3KRP - chains B and D of the 4 polymer chains in the assembly; structure by X-ray diffraction, 2.42 A resolution.

# Chain B
Molecule: Geranyl diphosphate synthase small subunit
Organism: Mentha x piperita
Notes: EC 2.5.1.1
UniProtKB: Q9SBR4 (Q9SBR4_MENPI); residues 2-266 here correspond to UniProt positions 49-313 (UniProt number = residue number + 47)
Amino-acid sequence (274 residues; row label = number of the first residue in the row):
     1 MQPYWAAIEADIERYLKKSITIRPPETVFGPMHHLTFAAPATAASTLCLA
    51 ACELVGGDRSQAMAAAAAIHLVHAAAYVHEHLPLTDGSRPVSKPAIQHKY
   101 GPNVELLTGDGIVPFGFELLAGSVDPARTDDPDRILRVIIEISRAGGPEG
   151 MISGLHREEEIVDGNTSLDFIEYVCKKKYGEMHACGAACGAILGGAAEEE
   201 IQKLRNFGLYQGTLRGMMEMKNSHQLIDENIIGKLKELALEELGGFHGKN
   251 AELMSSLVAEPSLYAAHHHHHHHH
Not modelled in the structure: 245-247, 260-274
Construct notes: expression tag (1, 267-274)

# Chain D
Molecule: Geranyl diphosphate synthase large subunit
Organism: Mentha x piperita
Notes: EC 2.5.1.1
UniProtKB: Q9SBR3 (Q9SBR3_MENPI); residues 2-295 here correspond to UniProt positions 84-377 (UniProt number = residue number + 82)
Amino-acid sequence (295 residues; each row starts with the number of its first residue):
     1 MFDFDGYMLRKAKSVNKALEAAVQMKEPLKIHESMRYSLLAGGKRVRPML
    51 CIAACELVGGDESTAMPAACAVEMIHTMSLMHDDLPCMDNDDLRRGKPTN
   101 HMAFGESVAVLAGDALLSFAFEHVAAATKGAPPERIVRVLGELAVSIGSE
   151 GLVAGQVVDVCSEGMAEVGLDHLEFIHHHKTAALLQGSVVLGAILGGGKE
   201 EEVAKLRKFANCIGLLFQVVDDILDVTKSSKELGKTAGKDLVADKTTYPK
   251 LIGVEKSKEFADRLNREAQEQLLHFHPHRAAPLIALANYIAYRDN
Not modelled in the structure: 236-246
Construct notes: expression tag (1)
Bound ions: Mg2+ site 1 near Asp-84 (its only coordinating residue here); Mg2+ site 2: Asp-89, Asp-91
Ligand contacts: geranyl diphosphate (GPP): Gly-43, Lys-44, Val-46, Arg-47, Glu-73, His-76, Ser-79, Leu-80, Asp-83, Arg-95, Leu-152, Gln-156, Lys-180, Thr-181, Phe-217, Gln-218, Asp-221, Asn-295
Reported in the primary citation:
  - mutagenesis - D83A/D84A/D89A, R293DEL/D294DEL/N295DEL: abolished catalytic activity

# Interface between chain B and chain D
Contacting residue pairs - 14 pairs, chain B then chain D:
  Arg-157(B) / Glu-27(D)  salt bridge
  Arg-157(B) / Leu-29(D)
  Ser-167(B) / Glu-33(D)  hydrogen bond
  Asp-169(B) / Met-25(D)
  Asp-169(B) / Arg-36(D)  salt bridge
  Phe-170(B) / Met-25(D)  hydrophobic
  Phe-170(B) / Leu-29(D)  hydrophobic
  Phe-170(B) / Glu-33(D)
  Tyr-173(B) / Met-25(D)
  Tyr-173(B) / Glu-27(D)
  Tyr-173(B) / Leu-29(D)  hydrophobic
  Lys-234(B) / Glu-20(D)  salt bridge
  Glu-237(B) / Lys-17(D)  salt bridge
  Glu-241(B) / Lys-17(D)  salt bridge
Other interface residues (no listed pair), chain D (8 interface residues in all): Lys-26

# Overview
The chain B/chain D interface involves 8 residues from each chain; the contacts include 1 hydrogen bond and 5
salt bridges. Polar pairs include Arg-157(B)/Glu-27(D), Asp-169(B)/Arg-36(D) and Lys-234(B)/Glu-20(D). Chain D
binds geranyl diphosphate. Asp-89(D) and Asp-91(D) form the Mg2+ site 2. The paper reports that D83A/D84A/D89A
and R293DEL/D294DEL/N295DEL of chain D abolish catalytic activity.
Here chain B is Geranyl diphosphate synthase small subunit and chain D is Geranyl diphosphate synthase large
subunit, both from Mentha x piperita. Entry 3KRP (Mint heterotetrameric geranyl pyrophosphate synthase in
complex with magnesium and GPP) was determined by X-ray diffraction together with 3KRA, 3KRC, 3KRF and 3KRO
from the same study.
